PDB entry 7S4K | electron microscopy, 2.36 A resolution | chains I and J of the 9 polymer chains in the assembly

[Chain I]
Name: Particulate methane monooxygenase alpha subunit
Organism: Methylococcus capsulatus str. Bath
Notes: EC 1.14.18.3
UniProt: G1UBD1 (PMOB_METCA); residue numbers follow UniProt; this construct covers 1-414
Chain sequence (414 residues; row label = number of the first residue in the row):
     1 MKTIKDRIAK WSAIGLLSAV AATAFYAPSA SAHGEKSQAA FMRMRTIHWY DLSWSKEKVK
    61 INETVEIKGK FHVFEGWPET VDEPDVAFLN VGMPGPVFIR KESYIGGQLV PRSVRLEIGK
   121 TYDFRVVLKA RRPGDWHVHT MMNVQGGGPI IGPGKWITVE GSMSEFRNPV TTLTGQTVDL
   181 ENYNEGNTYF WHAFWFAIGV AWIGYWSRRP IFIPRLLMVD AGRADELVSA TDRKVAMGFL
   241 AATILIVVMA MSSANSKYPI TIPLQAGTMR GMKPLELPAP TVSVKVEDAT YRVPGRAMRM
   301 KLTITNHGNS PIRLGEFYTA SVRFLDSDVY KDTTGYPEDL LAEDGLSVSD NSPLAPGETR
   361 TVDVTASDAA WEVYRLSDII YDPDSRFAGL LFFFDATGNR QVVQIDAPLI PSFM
Not modelled in the structure: 1-32
Swiss-Prot annotation at these positions:
  - binding site (Cu cation): H33, H48, H72, H137, H139
  - mutagenesis: H48 (H48N: Impairs activity of soluble pmoB construct), H137 (H137A: Abolishes activity of soluble pmoB construct; when associated with A-139), H139 (H139A: Abolishes activity of soluble pmoB construct; when associated with A-137)
Metal / ion sites: Cu ion site 1: H33, H137, H139; Cu ion site 2: H48, H72
Small-molecule neighbours: diundecyl phosphatidyl choline (PLC): I244, V248, M251, N255, T261

[Chain J]
Name: Particulate methane monooxygenase beta subunit
Organism: Methylococcus capsulatus str. Bath
Notes: EC 1.14.18.3
UniProt: Q607G3 (PMOA_METCA); residue numbers follow UniProt; this construct covers 1-247
Chain sequence (247 residues; row label = number of the first residue in the row):
     1 MSAAQSAVRS HAEAVQVSRT IDWMALFVVF FVIVGSYHIH AMLTMGDWDF WSDWKDRRLW
    61 VTVTPIVLVT FPAAVQSYLW ERYRLPWGAT VCVLGLLLGE WINRYFNFWG WTYFPINFVF
   121 PASLVPGAII LDTVLMLSGS YLFTAIVGAM GWGLIFYPGN WPIIAPLHVP VEYNGMLMSI
   181 ADIQGYNYVR TGTPEYIRMV EKGTLRTFGK DVAPVSAFFS AFMSILIYFM WHFIGRWFSN
   241 ERFLQST
Not modelled in the structure: 1-6
Small-molecule neighbours:
  - 1,2-didecanoyl-sn-glycero-3-phosphocholine (P1O), molecule 1: S138, G139, S140, F143
  - 1,2-didecanoyl-sn-glycero-3-phosphocholine (P1O), molecule 2: S140, L142, F143, I146
  - 1,2-didecanoyl-sn-glycero-3-phosphocholine (P1O), molecule 3: L142, F229, H232, F233, R236
  - 1,2-didecanoyl-sn-glycero-3-phosphocholine (P1O), molecule 4: W237, R242, F243, L244, Q245, S246, T247
  - diundecyl phosphatidyl choline (PLC), molecule 1: T44, V67, M199, M223
  - diundecyl phosphatidyl choline (PLC), molecule 2: W48, L59, V63, I66, V67, M199, F219, F222, M223, L226, I227
  - diundecyl phosphatidyl choline (PLC), molecule 3: R57, I130, G151, L154, I155, Y157, P158, W161, A213, P214, A217, F218
  - diundecyl phosphatidyl choline (PLC), molecule 4: G209, K210, D211, P214, V215, F218
  - diundecyl phosphatidyl choline (PLC), molecule 5: K210, P214, F218

[Chain I / chain J interface]
Contacting residue pairs (180; chain I residue first):
  V86(I) - Y196(J)  hydrophobic
  F88(I) - P194(J)  hydrophobic
  F88(I) - E195(J)
  F88(I) - Y196(J)  hydrophobic
  N90(I) - V189(J)
  N90(I) - R190(J)  hydrogen bond (side chain-backbone)
  N90(I) - T191(J)  hydrogen bond (side chain-backbone)
  V91(I) - V189(J)
  V91(I) - T191(J)  hydrogen bond (backbone-side chain)
  G92(I) - T191(J)
  M93(I) - V189(J)  hydrophobic
  M93(I) - T191(J)  hydrogen bond (backbone-side chain)
  P96(I) - F114(J)  hydrophobic
  P96(I) - Y188(J)  hydrophobic
  I99(I) - N187(J)
  I99(I) - Y188(J)  hydrophobic
  R100(I) - G185(J)
  R100(I) - Y186(J)  hydrogen bond (side chain-backbone)
  R100(I) - N187(J)  hydrogen bond (backbone-backbone)
  R100(I) - V189(J)
  K101(I) - Y173(J)  hydrogen bond (backbone-side chain)
  K101(I) - Y186(J)
  E102(I) - N174(J)
  E102(I) - Y186(J)
  S103(I) - Y186(J)  hydrogen bond
  L109(I) - Y173(J)
  L109(I) - N174(J)
  L109(I) - Y186(J)
  P111(I) - M176(J)
  P111(I) - M178(J)  hydrophobic
  P111(I) - Y186(J)  hydrophobic
  P111(I) - E195(J)
  R112(I) - M176(J)
  R112(I) - E195(J)
  S113(I) - E195(J)
  S113(I) - Y196(J)
  R131(I) - W109(J)
  R131(I) - Y113(J)  hydrogen bond (side chain-backbone)
  R131(I) - P115(J)
  R131(I) - Y188(J)
  R132(I) - Y113(J)
  M141(I) - T191(J)
  N143(I) - P194(J)
  N143(I) - Y196(J)
  V144(I) - Y196(J)  hydrogen bond (backbone-side chain)
  Q145(I) - Y196(J)
  M163(I) - W109(J)  hydrophobic
  M163(I) - Y113(J)  hydrophobic
  N168(I) - N187(J)  hydrogen bond
  N168(I) - Y188(J)  hydrogen bond
  V170(I) - V171(J)  hydrophobic
  T171(I) - V171(J)
  T172(I) - V169(J)
  T172(I) - P170(J)
  T172(I) - V171(J)
  T172(I) - I180(J)
  L173(I) - P170(J)  hydrogen bond (backbone-backbone)
  L173(I) - E172(J)
  L173(I) - L177(J)  hydrophobic
  T174(I) - V169(J)
  V178(I) - I180(J)  hydrophobic
  L180(I) - N117(J)  hydrogen bond (backbone-side chain)
  L180(I) - I180(J)  hydrophobic
  L180(I) - I183(J)  hydrophobic
  L180(I) - Q184(J)
  L180(I) - Y188(J)
  E181(I) - P115(J)
  E181(I) - N117(J)
  E181(I) - Y188(J)  hydrogen bond
  N182(I) - N117(J)
  Y183(I) - N117(J)  hydrogen bond (backbone-side chain)
  Y183(I) - P166(J)  hydrogen bond (side chain-backbone)
  Y183(I) - V169(J)
  Y183(I) - I180(J)  hydrophobic
  N184(I) - I163(J)  hydrogen bond (side chain-backbone)
  N184(I) - P166(J)
  N184(I) - L167(J)
  N187(I) - P162(J)  hydrogen bond (side chain-backbone)
  N187(I) - I163(J)
  T188(I) - F120(J)
  T188(I) - I163(J)
  Y189(I) - W101(J)  hydrophobic
  Y189(I) - I116(J)
  W191(I) - P162(J)
  W191(I) - I163(J)  hydrophobic
  H192(I) - W101(J)  hydrogen bond
  H192(I) - P121(J)  hydrogen bond (side chain-backbone)
  H192(I) - A122(J)
  H192(I) - S123(J)
  H192(I) - I163(J)
  W195(I) - S123(J)
  W195(I) - V125(J)
  W195(I) - P126(J)
  F196(I) - L94(J)
  G199(I) - T90(J)
  G199(I) - L94(J)
  V200(I) - L94(J)
  W202(I) - P86(J)  hydrogen bond (side chain-backbone)
  W202(I) - W87(J)
  W202(I) - T90(J)
  W202(I) - D132(J)
  I203(I) - W87(J)  hydrophobic
  I203(I) - T90(J)
  I203(I) - V91(J)  hydrophobic
  I203(I) - L94(J)  hydrophobic
  W206(I) - P86(J)
  W206(I) - W87(J)
  W206(I) - M136(J)  hydrophobic
  S207(I) - R19(J)  hydrogen bond (backbone-side chain)
  R208(I) - R19(J)  hydrogen bond (backbone-side chain)
  R209(I) - R19(J)  hydrogen bond (backbone-side chain)
  P210(I) - R19(J)
  P210(I) - D22(J)
  I211(I) - R19(J)
  I211(I) - D22(J)  hydrogen bond (backbone-side chain)
  I211(I) - L85(J)
  F212(I) - D22(J)  hydrogen bond (backbone-side chain)
  F212(I) - A25(J)  hydrophobic
  F212(I) - L26(J)
  F212(I) - Y83(J)
  I213(I) - I21(J)  hydrophobic
  I213(I) - D22(J)
  P214(I) - S18(J)
  R215(I) - Y83(J)  hydrogen bond (side chain-backbone)
  R215(I) - R84(J)  hydrogen bond (side chain-backbone)
  R215(I) - L85(J)
  L216(I) - R82(J)
  L216(I) - Y83(J)  hydrophobic
  V219(I) - E81(J)
  V219(I) - R82(J)
  V219(I) - Y83(J)  hydrophobic
  D220(I) - R82(J)  salt bridge
  V228(I) - W80(J)  hydrophobic
  V228(I) - R84(J)
  V228(I) - M136(J)  hydrophobic
  D232(I) - M136(J)
  R233(I) - M136(J)
  R233(I) - L137(J)
  A236(I) - T133(J)
  A236(I) - M136(J)  hydrophobic
  M237(I) - L137(J)  hydrophobic
  L240(I) - I130(J)  hydrophobic
  L240(I) - T133(J)
  T243(I) - P126(J)
  T243(I) - I129(J)
  V247(I) - P126(J)  hydrophobic
  V247(I) - I155(J)  hydrophobic
  V247(I) - P158(J)  hydrophobic
  V247(I) - G159(J)
  A250(I) - P162(J)  hydrophobic
  M251(I) - P158(J)  hydrophobic
  M251(I) - W161(J)
  A254(I) - W161(J)
  A254(I) - P162(J)  hydrophobic
  N255(I) - W161(J)  hydrogen bond
  Y258(I) - P166(J)  hydrophobic
  I260(I) - P170(J)
  T261(I) - A165(J)
  T261(I) - H168(J)
  I262(I) - H168(J)  hydrogen bond (backbone-backbone)
  I262(I) - P170(J)  hydrophobic
  I262(I) - L177(J)  hydrophobic
  I262(I) - M178(J)
  I262(I) - S179(J)
  P263(I) - R57(J)
  L264(I) - D53(J)
  L264(I) - K55(J)
  L264(I) - D56(J)
  L264(I) - S179(J)
  L264(I) - A181(J)  hydrophobic
  L264(I) - D182(J)
  Q265(I) - L177(J)
  Q265(I) - M178(J)
  Q265(I) - D182(J)  hydrogen bond (backbone-side chain)
  Q265(I) - R198(J)  hydrogen bond (backbone-side chain)
  A266(I) - R198(J)
  A266(I) - V200(J)  hydrophobic
  A266(I) - K202(J)
  G267(I) - K202(J)
  M269(I) - M176(J)  hydrophobic
Interface residues without a listed pair, chain I (94 interface residues in all): A87, G95, F98, V110, G148, F166, Q176, E185, I198, A224, L227, F239, I244
Interface residues without a listed pair, chain J (88 interface residues in all): W23, S52, W54, L79, L97, L98, Y105, V134, S138, E201

[In short]
94 residues of chain I face 88 of chain J across their interface, with 33 hydrogen bonds and 1 salt bridge.
Polar pairs include D220(I)-R82(J), N90(I)-R190(J) and N90(I)-T191(J). One diundecyl phosphatidyl choline
molecule is bound between chain I and chain J.
Chain I is Particulate methane monooxygenase alpha subunit and chain J is Particulate methane monooxygenase
beta subunit, both from Methylococcus capsulatus str. Bath; the structure, CryoEM structure of Methylococcus
capsulatus (Bath) pMMO in a native lipid nanodisc at 2.34 Angstrom resolution, was determined by electron
microscopy, deposited together with 7S4H, 7S4I, 7S4J, 7S4L, 7S4M, 7T4O and 7T4P.
